8WWF - chains B and D of the 4 polymer chains in the assembly; structure by X-ray diffraction, 1.70 A resolution.

# Chain B (and D)
Molecule: (R)-DHPS dehydrogenase HpsO
Organism: Ruegeria pomeroyi DSS-3
Notes: chain D of this document is another copy of the same molecule, construct and numbering; everything in this record applies to it too
UniProt: Q5LVV0 (Q5LVV0_RUEPO); residues 1-253 here = UniProt positions 1-253
Chain sequence (253 residues; row label = number of the first residue in the row):
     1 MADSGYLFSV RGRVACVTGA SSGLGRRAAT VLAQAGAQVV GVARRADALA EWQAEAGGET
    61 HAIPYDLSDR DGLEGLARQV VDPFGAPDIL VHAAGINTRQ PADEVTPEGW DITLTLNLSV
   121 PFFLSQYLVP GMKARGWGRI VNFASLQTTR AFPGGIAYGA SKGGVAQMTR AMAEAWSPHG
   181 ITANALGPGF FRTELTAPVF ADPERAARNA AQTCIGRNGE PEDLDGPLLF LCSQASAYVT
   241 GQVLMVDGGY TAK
Unresolved in the structure: 1-4 (chain D: fully traced)
From the paper describing this entry:
  - catalytic residues: Ser145, Tyr158, Lys162
  - mutagenesis - S145A, Y158A: decreased catalytic activity
  - specificity-determining residues: Gln147 (from molecular simulation)
  - mutagenesis - Q147A, K162A: decreased catalytic activity on R-DHPS
  - mutagenesis - L116A: unchanged catalytic activity on R-DHPS

# How chain B and chain D interact
Pairs across the interface - 74 pairs, chain B then chain D:
  Arg70(B) - Pro107(D)
  Arg70(B) - Asp111(D)  salt bridge
  Ala102(B) - Phe122(D)
  Ala102(B) - Gln126(D)  hydrogen bond (backbone-side chain)
  Ala102(B) - Ala175(D)  hydrophobic
  Ala102(B) - Trp176(D)  hydrophobic
  Asp103(B) - Gln126(D)
  Asp103(B) - Lys133(D)  salt bridge
  Asp103(B) - Trp176(D)  hydrogen bond
  Val105(B) - Phe122(D)  hydrophobic
  Val105(B) - Phe123(D)  hydrophobic
  Val105(B) - Gln126(D)  hydrogen bond (backbone-side chain)
  Thr106(B) - Phe123(D)
  Pro107(B) - Arg70(D)
  Pro107(B) - Phe123(D)  hydrophobic
  Trp110(B) - Ser119(D)  hydrogen bond
  Trp110(B) - Phe122(D)  hydrophobic
  Trp110(B) - Phe123(D)  hydrophobic
  Asp111(B) - Arg70(D)  salt bridge
  Leu114(B) - Leu118(D)  hydrophobic
  Leu114(B) - Ser119(D)
  Ser119(B) - Trp110(D)  hydrogen bond
  Ser119(B) - Leu114(D)
  Phe122(B) - Ala102(D)
  Phe122(B) - Val105(D)  hydrophobic
  Phe122(B) - Trp110(D)  hydrophobic
  Phe122(B) - Ile156(D)  hydrophobic
  Phe123(B) - Val105(D)  hydrophobic
  Phe123(B) - Thr106(D)
  Phe123(B) - Pro107(D)  hydrophobic
  Phe123(B) - Trp110(D)  hydrophobic
  Gln126(B) - Ala102(D)  hydrogen bond (side chain-backbone)
  Gln126(B) - Asp103(D)
  Gln126(B) - Val105(D)  hydrogen bond (side chain-backbone)
  Lys133(B) - Asp103(D)  salt bridge
  Gln147(B) - Gln167(D)  hydrogen bond (backbone-side chain)
  Thr148(B) - Gln167(D)
  Thr148(B) - Arg170(D)  hydrogen bond (backbone-side chain)
  Thr149(B) - Gln167(D)  hydrogen bond (backbone-side chain)
  Thr149(B) - Arg170(D)
  Arg150(B) - Gln167(D)
  Ala151(B) - Gln167(D)
  Ala151(B) - Arg170(D)
  Ala151(B) - Ala171(D)  hydrophobic
  Ala151(B) - Glu174(D)
  Pro153(B) - Glu174(D)
  Ile156(B) - Phe122(D)  hydrophobic
  Ile156(B) - Ala171(D)  hydrophobic
  Ile156(B) - Met172(D)
  Gly159(B) - Gln167(D)
  Ala160(B) - Gly164(D)
  Gly163(B) - Gly163(D)
  Gly163(B) - Gly164(D)
  Gly164(B) - Ala160(D)
  Gly164(B) - Gly163(D)
  Gly164(B) - Gly164(D)
  Gln167(B) - Gln147(D)  hydrogen bond (side chain-backbone)
  Gln167(B) - Thr148(D)
  Gln167(B) - Thr149(D)  hydrogen bond (side chain-backbone)
  Gln167(B) - Arg150(D)
  Gln167(B) - Ala151(D)
  Gln167(B) - Gly159(D)
  Arg170(B) - Thr148(D)  hydrogen bond (side chain-backbone)
  Arg170(B) - Thr149(D)
  Arg170(B) - Ala151(D)
  Ala171(B) - Ala151(D)  hydrophobic
  Ala171(B) - Ile156(D)  hydrophobic
  Met172(B) - Ile156(D)  hydrophobic
  Glu174(B) - Ala151(D)
  Glu174(B) - Phe152(D)
  Glu174(B) - Pro153(D)
  Ala175(B) - Ala102(D)  hydrophobic
  Trp176(B) - Ala102(D)  hydrophobic
  Trp176(B) - Asp103(D)  hydrogen bond
Other interface residues (no listed pair), chain B (36 interface residues in all): Glu104, Leu118, Phe152, Met168
Other interface residues (no listed pair), chain D (36 interface residues in all): Glu104, Met168

# In short
The chain B/chain D interface involves 36 residues from each chain, with 14 hydrogen bonds and 4 salt bridges.
Polar pairs include Arg70(B)-Asp111(D), Asp103(B)-Lys133(D) and Ala102(B)-Gln126(D). From the paper: catalytic
residues Ser145(B), Tyr158(B) and Lys162(B); S145A and Y158A of chain B reduce catalytic activity; 5
substitutions were tested in all.
Chain B and chain D are both (R)-DHPS dehydrogenase HpsO (Ruegeria pomeroyi DSS-3); the structure, Crystal
structure of (R)-DHPS dehydrogenase HpsO from Ruegeria pomeroyi DSS-3, was determined by X-ray diffraction,
deposited together with 8WWD and 8WWE.
